PDB entry 6WHU | electron microscopy, 3.93 A resolution | chains A and B of the 4 polymer chains in the assembly

[Chain A]
Molecule: Glutamate receptor ionotropic, NMDA 1
Organism: Rattus norvegicus
Reference sequence: P35439 (NMDZ1_RAT), isoform P35439-2; residues 1-959 here = UniProt positions 1-959
Sequence (959 residues; numbered 1 to 959; the number before each row is that of its first residue):
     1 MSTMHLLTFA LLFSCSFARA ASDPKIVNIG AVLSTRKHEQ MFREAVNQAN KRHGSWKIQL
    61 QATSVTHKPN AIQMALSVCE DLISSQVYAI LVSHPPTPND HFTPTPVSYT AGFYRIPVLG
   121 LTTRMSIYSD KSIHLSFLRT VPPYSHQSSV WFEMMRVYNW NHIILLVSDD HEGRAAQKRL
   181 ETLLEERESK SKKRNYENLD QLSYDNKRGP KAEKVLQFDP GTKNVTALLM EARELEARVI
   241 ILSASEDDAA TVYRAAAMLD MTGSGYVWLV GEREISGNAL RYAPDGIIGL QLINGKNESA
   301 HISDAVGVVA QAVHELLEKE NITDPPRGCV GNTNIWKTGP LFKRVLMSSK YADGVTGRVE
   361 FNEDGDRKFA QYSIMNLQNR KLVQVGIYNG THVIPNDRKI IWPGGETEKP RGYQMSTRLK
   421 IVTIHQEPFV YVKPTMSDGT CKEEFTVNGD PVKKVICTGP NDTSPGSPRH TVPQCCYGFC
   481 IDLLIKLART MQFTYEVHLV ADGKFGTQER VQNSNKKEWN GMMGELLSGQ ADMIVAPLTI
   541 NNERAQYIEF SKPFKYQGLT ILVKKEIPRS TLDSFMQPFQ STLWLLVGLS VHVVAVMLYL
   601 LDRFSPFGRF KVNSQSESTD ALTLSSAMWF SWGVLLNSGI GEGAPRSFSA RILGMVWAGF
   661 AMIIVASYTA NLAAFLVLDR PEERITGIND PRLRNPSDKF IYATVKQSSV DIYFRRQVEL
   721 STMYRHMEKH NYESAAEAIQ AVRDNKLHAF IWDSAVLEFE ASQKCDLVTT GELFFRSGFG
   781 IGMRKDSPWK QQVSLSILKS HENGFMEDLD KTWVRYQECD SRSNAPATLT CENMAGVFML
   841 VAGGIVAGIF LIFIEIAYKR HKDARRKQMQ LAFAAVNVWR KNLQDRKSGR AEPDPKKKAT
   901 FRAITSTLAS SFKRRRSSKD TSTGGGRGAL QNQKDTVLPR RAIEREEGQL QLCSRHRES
Not modelled in the structure: 1-24, 53-57, 95-102, 189-207, 606-622, 863-959
Sequence notes: conflict Ser22 (Cys in P35439), Gln61 (Asn in P35439), Asp260 (Asn in P35439), Gln371 (Asn in P35439), Gln492 (Asn in P35439), Gln512 (Asn in P35439), Gln615 (Glu in P35439), Ser616 (Glu in P35439), Ser618 (Glu in P35439), Thr619 (Glu in P35439), Gln792 (Asn in P35439), Cys831 (Phe in P35439)
Disulfides: Cys79-Cys329, Cys441-Cys475, Cys457-Cys476, Cys765-Cys819
Covalently attached groups: N-acetylglucosamine (NAG) linked to Asn224, Asn297
Ligand contacts: QGM ((2R,4S)-5,7-dichloro-4-[(phenylcarbamoyl)amino]-1,2,3,4-tetrahydroquinoline-2-carboxylic acid): Gln426, Phe505, Pro537, Leu538, Thr539, Arg544, Val705, Lys706, Gln707, Ser708, Ser709, Trp752, Asp753, Val756, Phe779

[Chain B]
Molecule: Glutamate receptor ionotropic, NMDA 2B
Organism: Rattus norvegicus
Reference sequence: Q00960 (NMDE2_RAT); residues 27-852 here = UniProt positions 27-852
Sequence (883 residues; each row starts with the number of its first residue; numbers below 1 keep their minus sign (Met-30 is residue -30)):
   -30 MGTMRLFLLA VLFLFSFARA TGWSHPQFEK GGGSGGGSGG SAWSHPQFEK GALVPRGRSQ
    30 KSPPSIGIAV ILVGTSDEVA IKDAHEKDDF HHLSVVPRVE LVAMNETDPK SIITRICDLM
    90 SDRKIQGVVF ADDTDQEAIA QILDFISAQT LTPILGIHGG SSMIMADKDE SSMFFQFGPS
   150 IEQQASVMLN IMEEYDWYIF SIVTTYFPGY QDFVNKIRST IENSFVGWEL EEVLLLDMSL
   210 DDGDSKIQNQ LKKLQSPIIL LYCTKEEATY IFEVANSVGL TGYGYTWIVP SLVAGDTDTV
   270 PSEFPTGLIS VSYDEWDYGL PARVRDGIAI ITTAASDMLS EHSFIPEPKS SCYNTHEKRI
   330 YQSNMLNRYL INVTFEGRDL SFSEDGYQMH PKLVIILLNK ERKWERVGKW KDKSLQMKYY
   390 VWPRMCPETE EQEDDHLSIV TLEEAPFVIV ESVDPLSGTC MRNTVPCQKR IISENKTDEE
   450 PGYIKKCCKG FCIDILKKIS KSVKFTYDLY LVTNGKHGKK INGTWNGMIG EVVMKRAYMA
   510 VGSLTINEER SEVVDFSVPF IETGISVMVS RSNGTVSPSA FLEPFSACVW VMMFVMLLIV
   570 SAVAVFVFEY FSPVGYNRSL ADGREPGGPS FTIGKAIWLL WGLVFNNSVP VQNPKGTTSK
   630 IMVSVWAFFA VIFLASYTAN LAAFMIQEEY VDQVSGLSDK KFQRPNDFSP PFRFGTVPNG
   690 STERNIRNNY AEMHAYMGKF NQRGVDDALL SLKTGKLDAF IYDAAVLNYM AGRDEGCKLV
   750 TIGSGKVFAS TGYGIAIQKD SGWKRQVDLA ILQLFGDGEM EELEALWLTG ICHNEKNEVM
   810 SSQLDIDNMA GVFYMLGAAM ALSLITFISE HLFYWQFRHS FMG
Not modelled in the structure: -30 to 34, 58-64, 209-212, 395-402, 443-447, 582-597, 846-852
Sequence notes: expression tag (-30 to 26); conflict Asp348 (Asn in Q00960), Cys557 (Asp in Q00960), Ser588 (Cys in Q00960), Ser838 (Cys in Q00960), Ser849 (Cys in Q00960)
Disulfides: Cys86-Cys321, Cys429-Cys456, Cys436-Cys457, Cys746-Cys801
Covalently attached groups: N-acetylglucosamine (NAG) linked to Asn74, Asn542, Asn688
Ligand contacts: QGP ((2S)-2-amino-3-[2',4'-dichloro-4-hydroxy-5-(phosphonomethyl)biphenyl-3-yl]propanoic acid): Glu413, Ala414, Pro415, His486, Ser512, Leu513, Thr514, Arg519, Gly689, Ser690, Thr691, Tyr731, Val735, Tyr762
Curated features (UniProtKB/Swiss-Prot):
  - region: Lys604 to Pro623 (Pore-forming)
  - binding site (Zn(2+)): His127, Glu284
  - binding site (L-glutamate): Thr514, Arg519, Ser690, Thr691, Asp732
  - site: Asn615 (Functional determinant of NMDA receptors)
  - glycosylation (N-linked (GlcNAc...) asparagine): Asn74, Asn341, Asn444, Asn491, Asn542, Asn688
  - mutagenesis: His60 (H60A: Normal zinc binding), His127 (H127A: Reduced zinc binding), Asp283 (D283A: Slightly reduced zinc binding), Glu284 (E284A: Reduced zinc binding), His311 (H311A: Normal zinc binding), His359 (H359A: Normal zinc binding)
What the authors report for this chain:
  - conformationally variable residues (loop rearrangement): Val808

[Interface between chain A and chain B]
Residue-residue contacts - 73 pairs, chain A then chain B:
  Asn70(A) with Asn323(B); Thr324(B)
  Ala71(A) with Phe114(B)
  Ile72(A) with Gln118(B); Cys321(B), hydrophobic
  Gln73(A) with Cys321(B)
  Leu76(A) with Ile82(B), hydrophobic
  Thr105(A) with Phe114(B)
  Pro106(A) with Phe114(B)
  Tyr109(A) with Gln110(B); Ile111(B), hydrophobic
  Thr110(A) with Ile111(B)
  Phe113(A) with Pro78(B), hydrophobic; Gln105(B); Ala107(B), hydrophobic
  Asp130(A) with Pro177(B)
  Lys131(A) with Pro177(B)
  Ser132(A) with Gln110(B), hydrogen bond (backbone-side chain)
  His171(A) with Asp136(B), salt bridge
  Cys329(A) with Asp77(B); Lys79(B)
  Val330(A) with Glu75(B)
  Gly331(A) with Glu75(B); Asp77(B)
  Thr333(A) with Thr76(B); Gln105(B)
  Glu509(A) with Phe194(B)
  Asn515(A) with Asn192(B)
  Lys516(A) with Phe194(B)
  Lys517(A) with Asn192(B)
  Gln577(A) with Asp814(B)
  Pro578(A) with Leu813(B)
  Phe579(A) with Leu813(B); Asp814(B)
  Gln580(A) with Leu813(B); Asp814(B), hydrogen bond (backbone-side chain)
  Thr582(A) with Asp816(B)
  Leu583(A) with Asp814(B); Asp816(B)
  Leu586(A) with Phe822(B), hydrophobic
  Met597(A) with Met829(B), hydrophobic
  Leu601(A) with Ser832(B)
  Phe604(A) with Phe836(B); Glu839(B)
  Phe630(A) with Val618(B), hydrophobic
  Val634(A) with Ser617(B)
  Asn637(A) with Asn615(B); Asn616(B)
  Gly641(A) with Pro619(B)
  Glu642(A) with Pro619(B)
  Gly643(A) with Val618(B)
  Phe648(A) with Thr835(B)
  Met655(A) with Trp607(B), hydrophobic; Trp610(B)
  Val656(A) with Ala828(B), hydrophobic
  Gly659(A) with Phe614(B)
  Met662(A) with Phe614(B)
  Ile663(A) with Phe550(B), hydrophobic; Tyr646(B)
  Ala666(A) with Tyr646(B), hydrophobic
  Thr669(A) with Thr647(B)
  Ala670(A) with Thr647(B); Leu650(B), hydrophobic; Ala651(B)
  Asn671(A) with Met654(B); Leu813(B)
  Ala674(A) with Met654(B)
  Phe675(A) with Ser810(B)
  Leu678(A) with Ile655(B), hydrophobic; Val808(B), hydrophobic
  Pro691(A) with Ile800(B), hydrophobic
  Arg694(A) with Ile800(B)
  Asn695(A) with Arg742(B), hydrogen bond (side chain-backbone)
Interface residues without a listed pair, chain A (74 interface residues in all): Cys79, Tyr114, His134, Asn332, Met347, Glu518, Ser590, Val593, Arg651, Ile652, Leu653, Gly654, Trp657, Ala658, Phe660, Ser667, Asp690, Pro696, Ser697, Glu719
Interface residues without a listed pair, chain B (65 interface residues in all): Ile108, Ala135, Glu191, Ser193, Ser208, Leu643, Asp743, Glu744, Leu795, Cys801, Gln812, Ile815, Met818, Val821, Leu825, Leu831, Leu833
From the paper, about this interface:
  - specific contacts: Val808(B)-Leu678(A) (hydrophobic contact)

[Overview]
74 residues of chain A face 65 of chain B across their interface; the contacts include 3 hydrogen bonds and 1
salt bridge. Among the polar pairs are His171(A)-Asp136(B), Ser132(A)-Gln110(B) and Gln580(A)-Asp814(B). The
paper describes a hydrophobic contact between Val808(B) and Leu678(A). Chain A binds compound QGM. The paper
reports conformational variability at Val808(B).
Here chain A is Glutamate receptor ionotropic, NMDA 1 and chain B is Glutamate receptor ionotropic, NMDA 2B,
both from Rattus norvegicus. Entry 6WHU (GluN1b-GluN2B NMDA receptor in complex with SDZ 220-040 and L689,560,
class 1) was determined by electron microscopy together with 6USU, 6USV, 6WHR, 6WHS, 6WHT, 6WHV and 5 further
entries from the same study.
